PDB entry 6YNZ | electron microscopy, 3.10 A resolution | chains B and D of the 162 polymer chains in the assembly

== Chain B ==
Name: subunit b
Source organism: Tetrahymena thermophila
UniProt: I7MJ84 (I7MJ84_TETTS); residues 1-381 here = UniProt positions 1-381
Chain sequence (381 residues; each row starts with the number of its first residue):
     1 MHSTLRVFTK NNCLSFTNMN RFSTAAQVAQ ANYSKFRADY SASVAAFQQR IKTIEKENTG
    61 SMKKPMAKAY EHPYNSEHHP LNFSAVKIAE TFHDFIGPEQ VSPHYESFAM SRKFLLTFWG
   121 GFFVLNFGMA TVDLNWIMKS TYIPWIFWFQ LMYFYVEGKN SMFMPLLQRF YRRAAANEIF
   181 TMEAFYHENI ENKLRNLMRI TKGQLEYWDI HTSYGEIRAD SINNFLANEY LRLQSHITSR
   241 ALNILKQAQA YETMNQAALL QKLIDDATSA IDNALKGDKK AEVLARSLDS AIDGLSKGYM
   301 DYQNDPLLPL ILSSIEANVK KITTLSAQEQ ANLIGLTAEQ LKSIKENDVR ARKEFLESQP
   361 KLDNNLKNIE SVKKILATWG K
Not modelled in the structure: 1-26, 381

== Chain D ==
Name: subunit d
Source organism: Tetrahymena thermophila
UniProt: Q239R1 (Q239R1_TETTS); residues 1-234 here = UniProt positions 1-234
Chain sequence (234 residues; row label = number of the first residue in the row):
     1 MSMLAKIAKN VVKTQALKNT TAAQTPSFQA PGNQDKILKW ISTLSNKATT GESRSYCTQL
    61 SSLVSFYNKQ HVEQIPTIDF NEWKSVISTQ GLVDKVKENY ESLIKEQYNT DAISKQISSA
   121 SSKALDDIEN ELSFHAAIWL NAYADYTMFL FELEEYNDPN DYLMHENFDF FRGLETELEE
   181 LTETHNYIPG AKDDVNLRGY LATQFAWGKK VISFYRHPAD DFKCAKATKN MLGR
Not modelled in the structure: 1-28
Small-molecule neighbours: 1,2-diacyl-sn-glycero-3-phosphocholine (PC1): A206, W207, G208, K209, K210

== Chain B / chain D interface ==
Pairs across the interface (118):
  N32(B) - Q29(D)  hydrogen bond
  Y33(B) - Q29(D)
  K35(B) - Y108(D)
  K35(B) - T110(D)
  F36(B) - Q29(D)
  A38(B) - T110(D)
  D39(B) - T110(D)
  D39(B) - S114(D)
  A42(B) - S114(D)
  A42(B) - K115(D)
  A45(B) - K115(D)
  N82(B) - E179(D)
  N82(B) - E183(D)
  F83(B) - E179(D)
  F83(B) - T182(D)
  F83(B) - E183(D)  hydrogen bond (backbone-side chain)
  S84(B) - E175(D)
  S84(B) - E179(D)
  A85(B) - M164(D)
  V86(B) - M164(D)
  V86(B) - H165(D)
  V86(B) - F168(D)  hydrophobic
  V86(B) - E175(D)
  A89(B) - M164(D)  hydrophobic
  H93(B) - L163(D)
  H93(B) - H165(D)
  Y171(B) - F205(D)  hydrophobic
  A175(B) - L201(D)
  E178(B) - L201(D)
  E178(B) - Q204(D)
  I179(B) - R198(D)
  I179(B) - L201(D)  hydrophobic
  F180(B) - N160(D)  hydrogen bond (backbone-side chain)
  E183(B) - P159(D)
  Y186(B) - F149(D)
  Y186(B) - L153(D)  hydrophobic
  Y186(B) - F171(D)
  H187(B) - L153(D)
  H187(B) - Y156(D)  hydrogen bond (side chain-backbone)
  H187(B) - N157(D)
  H187(B) - D158(D)
  I190(B) - F149(D)  hydrophobic
  L194(B) - Y146(D)  hydrophobic
  L194(B) - F149(D)  hydrophobic
  L194(B) - L150(D)  hydrophobic
  L197(B) - Y146(D)  hydrophobic
  M198(B) - Y143(D)  hydrophobic
  M198(B) - Y146(D)  hydrophobic
  I200(B) - W139(D)  hydrophobic
  T201(B) - W139(D)
  T201(B) - Y143(D)
  T201(B) - Y146(D)
  K202(B) - Y143(D)  hydrogen bond
  G203(B) - K47(D)
  Q204(B) - H135(D)  hydrogen bond
  Q204(B) - W139(D)
  E206(B) - K47(D)  salt bridge
  Y207(B) - K47(D)
  W208(B) - E129(D)
  W208(B) - S133(D)
  I210(B) - W40(D)  hydrogen bond (backbone-side chain)
  H211(B) - L125(D)
  H211(B) - I128(D)
  H211(B) - E129(D)  salt bridge
  S213(B) - W40(D)
  Y214(B) - W40(D)  hydrophobic
  I217(B) - I37(D)  hydrophobic
  I217(B) - W40(D)  hydrophobic
  R218(B) - I117(D)  hydrogen bond (side chain-backbone)
  R218(B) - S121(D)  hydrogen bond
  S221(B) - Y67(D)
  S221(B) - N68(D)  hydrogen bond
  I222(B) - I113(D)  hydrophobic
  N224(B) - N33(D)
  N224(B) - Q34(D)
  N224(B) - Y67(D)
  N224(B) - N68(D)
  F225(B) - F66(D)  hydrophobic
  F225(B) - Y67(D)  hydrogen bond (backbone-backbone)
  A227(B) - Q29(D)
  N228(B) - K69(D)
  N228(B) - Q70(D)
  N228(B) - H71(D)
  E229(B) - Y108(D)
  Y230(B) - Q107(D)
  Y230(B) - Y108(D)  hydrophobic
  L231(B) - H71(D)
  L231(B) - I75(D)
  R232(B) - H71(D)  hydrogen bond (backbone-side chain)
  Q234(B) - I104(D)
  S235(B) - E73(D)  hydrogen bond
  S235(B) - I75(D)
  I237(B) - Y100(D)  hydrophobic
  I237(B) - L103(D)  hydrophobic
  T238(B) - P76(D)  hydrogen bond (side chain-backbone)
  T238(B) - I78(D)
  T238(B) - Y100(D)
  A241(B) - Y100(D)  hydrophobic
  L242(B) - I78(D)  hydrophobic
  L242(B) - W83(D)  hydrophobic
  L245(B) - W83(D)  hydrophobic
  K246(B) - W83(D)
  Q249(B) - W83(D)
  Q249(B) - I87(D)
  E252(B) - I87(D)
  E252(B) - S88(D)
  E252(B) - T89(D)  hydrogen bond
  Q330(B) - Q90(D)
  I334(B) - S88(D)
  I334(B) - T89(D)
  L336(B) - T89(D)
  P360(B) - F66(D)  hydrophobic
  L362(B) - L63(D)  hydrophobic
  D363(B) - Q59(D)
  L366(B) - T58(D)
  L366(B) - Q59(D)
  K367(B) - Q59(D)
  K367(B) - L63(D)
Also at the interface, not in a pair above, chain B (85 interface residues in all): V28, A31, S43, K87, E90, M182, A184, E191, L205, E216, A219, D220, L226, L233, A248, L333
Also at the interface, not in a pair above, chain D (81 interface residues in all): K36, T43, L44, S62, V64, L92, V96, E106, N109, S118, L132, A136, L140, A142, T147, L178, L197

== Summary ==
The interface between chain B and chain D involves 85 residues on one side and 81 on the other, with 15
hydrogen bonds and 2 salt bridges. Polar pairs include E206(B)-K47(D), H211(B)-E129(D) and N32(B)-Q29(D).
Ligands of chain D: 1,2-diacyl-sn-glycero-3-phosphocholine.
Here chain B is subunit b and chain D is subunit d, both from Tetrahymena thermophila. Entry 6YNZ (Cryo-EM
structure of Tetrahymena thermophila mitochondrial ATP synthase - F1Fo composite tetramer model) was
determined by electron microscopy (same publication as 6YNV, 6YNW, 6YNX, 6YNY and 6YO0).
